6G31 - chains B and I of the 6 polymer chains in the assembly; structure by X-ray diffraction, 3.00 A resolution.

== Chain B (and I) ==
Name: Geranylgeranyl pyrophosphate synthase
From: Homo sapiens
Notes: EC 2.5.1.-, 2.5.1.1, 2.5.1.29, 2.5.1.10; chain I of this document is another copy of the same molecule, construct and numbering; everything in this record applies to it too
UniProt: O95749 (GGPPS_HUMAN); residue numbers follow UniProt; this construct covers 1-300
Chain sequence (307 residues; each row starts with the number of its first residue; numbers below 1 keep their minus sign (Gly-6 is residue -6)):
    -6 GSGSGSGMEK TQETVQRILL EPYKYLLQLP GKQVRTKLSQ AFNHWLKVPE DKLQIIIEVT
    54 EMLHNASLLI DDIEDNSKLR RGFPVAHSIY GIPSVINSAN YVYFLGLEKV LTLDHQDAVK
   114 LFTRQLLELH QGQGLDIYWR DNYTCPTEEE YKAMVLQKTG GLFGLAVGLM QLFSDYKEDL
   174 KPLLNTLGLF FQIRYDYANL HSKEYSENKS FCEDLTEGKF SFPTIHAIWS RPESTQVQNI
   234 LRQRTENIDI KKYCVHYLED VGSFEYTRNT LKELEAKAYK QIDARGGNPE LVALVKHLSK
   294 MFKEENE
Unresolved in the structure: -6 to 5, 196-202, 297-300 (chain I: -6 to 4, 194-201, 227-229, 277-279, 295-300)
Differences from the reference sequence: expression tag (-6 to 0); conflict Gln109 (Pro in O95749); engineered mutation Tyr188 (Asp in O95749)
Curated features (UniProtKB/Swiss-Prot):
  - binding site (isopentenyl diphosphate): Lys25, Arg28, His57, Arg74
  - binding site (Mg(2+)): Asp64, Asp68
  - binding site (dimethylallyl diphosphate): Arg73, Lys151, Thr152, Gln185, Lys202, Lys212
  - modified residue: Met1 (N-acetylmethionine)
  - natural variant: Pro15 (P15S: In MDHLO; uncertain significance), Phe257 (F257C: In MDHLO), Tyr259 (Y259C: In MDHLO), Arg261 (R261G: In MDHLO; R261H: In MDHLO)
Bound ions: Mg2+ site 1: Asp64, Asp68 (together with zoledronic acid)
Small-molecule neighbours: zoledronic acid (ZOL): Leu61, Asp64, Asp68, Arg73, Gln126, Lys151, Gln185
What the authors report for this chain:
  - mutagenesis - D188Y (3-fold): decreased binding to zoledronic acid
  - binding site for zoledronic acid: Arg73, Lys212
  - mutagenesis - D188Y (4-fold): decreased catalytic activity
  - mutagenesis - D188Y: decreased stability
  - mutagenesis - D188Y: abolished growth
  - disease-associated variants - D188Y: decreased catalytic activity (citing earlier work)

== Interface between chain B and chain I ==
Pairs across the interface (11; chain B residue first):
  Gln229(B) with Tyr18(I); Tyr83(I)
  Asn232(B) with Ile82(I)
  Ile233(B) with Ile82(I), hydrophobic
  Arg235(B) with Ile82(I), hydrogen bond (side chain-backbone)
  Gln236(B) with Ser81(I), hydrogen bond (side chain-backbone); Ile82(I)
  Ile243(B) with Ser81(I)
  Tyr246(B) with Tyr18(I); Pro77(I), hydrophobic; Ile82(I), hydrophobic
Also at the interface, not in a pair above, chain B (9 interface residues in all): Thr228, Asp242
Also at the interface, not in a pair above, chain I (6 interface residues in all): Gly84

== Overview ==
9 residues of chain B and 6 residues of chain I are in contact; the contacts include 2 hydrogen bonds. Among
the polar pairs are Arg235(B)-Ile82(I) and Gln236(B)-Ser81(I). Chain B binds zoledronic acid. The paper
reports a binding site for zoledronic acid at Arg73(B) and Lys212(B); D188Y of chain B reduces binding to
zoledronic acid.
Chain B and chain I are both Geranylgeranyl pyrophosphate synthase (Homo sapiens); the structure, Crystal
structure of human geranylgeranyl diphosphate synthase mutant D188Y bound to zoledronate, was determined by
X-ray diffraction together with 6G32 from the same study.
